PDB entry 6SUE | electron microscopy, 3.40 A resolution | chains D and F of the 6 polymer chains in the assembly

# Chain D
Name: TcdA1
Organism: Photorhabdus luminescens
UniProt: Q9RN43 (Q9RN43_PHOLU); residue numbers follow UniProt; this construct covers 1-2516
Sequence (2516 residues; each row starts with the number of its first residue):
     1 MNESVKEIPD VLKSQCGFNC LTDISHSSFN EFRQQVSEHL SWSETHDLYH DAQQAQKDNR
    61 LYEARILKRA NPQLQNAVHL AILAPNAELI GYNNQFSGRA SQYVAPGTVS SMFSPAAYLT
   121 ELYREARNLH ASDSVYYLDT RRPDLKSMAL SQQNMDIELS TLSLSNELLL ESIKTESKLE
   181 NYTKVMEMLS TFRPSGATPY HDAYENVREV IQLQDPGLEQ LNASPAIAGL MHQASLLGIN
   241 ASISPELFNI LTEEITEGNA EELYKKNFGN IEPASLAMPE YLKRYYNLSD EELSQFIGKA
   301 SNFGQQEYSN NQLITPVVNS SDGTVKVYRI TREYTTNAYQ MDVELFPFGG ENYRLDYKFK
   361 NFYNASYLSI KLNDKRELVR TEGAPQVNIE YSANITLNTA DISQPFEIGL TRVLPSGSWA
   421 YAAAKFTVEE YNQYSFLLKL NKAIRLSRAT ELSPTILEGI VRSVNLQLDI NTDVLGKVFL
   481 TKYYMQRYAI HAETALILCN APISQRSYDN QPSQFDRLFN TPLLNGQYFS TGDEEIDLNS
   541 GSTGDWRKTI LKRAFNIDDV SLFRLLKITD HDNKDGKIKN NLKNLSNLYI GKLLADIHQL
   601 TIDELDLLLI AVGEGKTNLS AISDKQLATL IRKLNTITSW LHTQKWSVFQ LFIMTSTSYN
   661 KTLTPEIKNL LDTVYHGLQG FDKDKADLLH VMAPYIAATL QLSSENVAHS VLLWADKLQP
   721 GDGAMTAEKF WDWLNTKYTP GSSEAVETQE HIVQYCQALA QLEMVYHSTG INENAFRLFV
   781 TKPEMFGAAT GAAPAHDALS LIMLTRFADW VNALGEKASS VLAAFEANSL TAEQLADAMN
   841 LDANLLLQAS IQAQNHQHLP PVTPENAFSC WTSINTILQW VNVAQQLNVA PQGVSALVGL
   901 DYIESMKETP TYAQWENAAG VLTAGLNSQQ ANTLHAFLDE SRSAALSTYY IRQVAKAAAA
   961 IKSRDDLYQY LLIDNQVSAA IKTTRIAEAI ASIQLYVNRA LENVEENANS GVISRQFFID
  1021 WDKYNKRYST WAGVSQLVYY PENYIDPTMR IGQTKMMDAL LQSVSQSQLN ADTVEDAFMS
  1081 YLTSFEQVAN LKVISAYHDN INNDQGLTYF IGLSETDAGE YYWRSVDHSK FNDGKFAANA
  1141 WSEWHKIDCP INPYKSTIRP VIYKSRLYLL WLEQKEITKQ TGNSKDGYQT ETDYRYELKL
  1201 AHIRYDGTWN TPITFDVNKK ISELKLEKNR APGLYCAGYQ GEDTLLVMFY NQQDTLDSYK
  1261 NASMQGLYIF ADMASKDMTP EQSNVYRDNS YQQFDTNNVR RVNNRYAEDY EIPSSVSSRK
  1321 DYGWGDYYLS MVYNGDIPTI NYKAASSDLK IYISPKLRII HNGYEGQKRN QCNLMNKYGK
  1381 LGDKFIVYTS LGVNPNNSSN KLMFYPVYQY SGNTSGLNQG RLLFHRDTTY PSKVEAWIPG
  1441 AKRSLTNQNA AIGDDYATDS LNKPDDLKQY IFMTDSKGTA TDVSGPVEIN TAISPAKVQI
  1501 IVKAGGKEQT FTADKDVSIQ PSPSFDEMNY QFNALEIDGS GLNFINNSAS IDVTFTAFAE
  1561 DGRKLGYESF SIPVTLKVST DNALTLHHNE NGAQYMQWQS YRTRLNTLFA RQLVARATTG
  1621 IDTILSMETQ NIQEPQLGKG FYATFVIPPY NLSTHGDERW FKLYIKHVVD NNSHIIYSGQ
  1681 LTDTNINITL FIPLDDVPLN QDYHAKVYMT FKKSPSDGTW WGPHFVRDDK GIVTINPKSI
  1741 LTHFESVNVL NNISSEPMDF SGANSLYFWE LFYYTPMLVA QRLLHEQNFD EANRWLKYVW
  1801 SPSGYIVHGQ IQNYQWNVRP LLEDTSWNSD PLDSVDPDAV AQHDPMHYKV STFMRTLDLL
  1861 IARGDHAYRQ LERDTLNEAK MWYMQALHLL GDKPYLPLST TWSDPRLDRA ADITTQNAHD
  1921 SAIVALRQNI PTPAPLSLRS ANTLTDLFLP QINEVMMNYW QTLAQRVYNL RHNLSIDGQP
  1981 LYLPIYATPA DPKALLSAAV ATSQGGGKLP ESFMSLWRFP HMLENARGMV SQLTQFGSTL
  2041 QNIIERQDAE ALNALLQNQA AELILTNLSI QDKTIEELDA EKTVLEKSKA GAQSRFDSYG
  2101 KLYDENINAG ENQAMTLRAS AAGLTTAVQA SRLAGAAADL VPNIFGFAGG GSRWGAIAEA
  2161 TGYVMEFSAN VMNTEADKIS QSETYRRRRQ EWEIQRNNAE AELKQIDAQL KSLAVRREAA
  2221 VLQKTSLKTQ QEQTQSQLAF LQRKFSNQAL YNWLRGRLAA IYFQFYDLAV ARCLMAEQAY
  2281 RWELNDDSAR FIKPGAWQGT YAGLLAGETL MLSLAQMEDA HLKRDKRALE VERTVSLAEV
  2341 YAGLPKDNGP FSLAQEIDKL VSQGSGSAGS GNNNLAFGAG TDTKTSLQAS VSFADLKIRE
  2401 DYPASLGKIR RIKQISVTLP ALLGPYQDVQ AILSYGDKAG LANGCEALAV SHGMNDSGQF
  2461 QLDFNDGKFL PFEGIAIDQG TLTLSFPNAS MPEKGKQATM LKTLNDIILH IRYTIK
Not modelled in the structure: 1-88, 1382-1491, 1917-1942
Construct notes: conflict Glu904 (Gln in Q9RN43)

# Chain F
Name: TcdB2, TccC3
Organism: Photorhabdus luminescens
UniProt: chimeric construct of Q8GF99, Q8GF97: residues 1-1474 from Q8GF99 (Q8GF99_PHOLU) positions 1-1474 (same numbers); residues 1480-2440 from Q8GF97 positions 1-960 (offset varies)
Sequence (2439 residues; row label = number of the first residue in the row; note: 1 number in that range is skipped by the numbering (no residue carries it; nothing is unmodelled there)):
     1 MQNSQDFSIT ELSLPKGGGA ITGMGEALTP TGPDGMAALS LPLPISAGRG YAPAFTLNYN
    61 SGAGNSPFGL GWDCNVMTIR RRTHFGVPHY DETDTFLGPE GEVLVVADQP RDESTLQGIN
   121 LGATFTVTGY RSRLESHFSR LEYWQPKTTG KTDFWLIYSP DGQVHLLGKS PQARISNPSQ
   181 TTQTAQWLLE ASVSSRGEQI YYQYRAEDDT GCEADEITHH LQATAQRYLH IVYYGNRTAS
   241 ETLPGLDGSA PSQADWLFYL VFDYGERSNN LKTPPAFSTT GSWLCRQDRF SRYEYGFEIR
   301 TRRLCRQVLM YHHLQALDSK ITEHNGPTLV SRLILNYDES AIASTLVFVR RVGHEQDGNV
   361 VTLPPLELAY QDFSPRHHAH WQPMDVLANF NAIQRWQLVD LKGEGLPGLL YQDKGAWWYR
   421 SAQRLGEIGS DAVTWEKMQP LSVIPSLQSN ASLVDINGDG QLDWVITGPG LRGYHSQRPD
   481 GSWTRFTPLN ALPVEYTHPR AQLADLMGAG LSDLVLIGPK SVRLYANTRD GFAKGKDVVQ
   541 SGEITLPVPG ADPRKLVAFS DVLGSGQAHL VEVSATKVTC WPNLGRGRFG QPITLPGFSQ
   601 PATEFNPAQV YLADLDGSGP TDLIYVHTNR LDIFLNKSGN GFAEPVTLRF PEGLRFDHTC
   661 QLQMADVQGL GVASLILSVP HMSPHHWRCD LTNMKPWLLN EMNNNMGVHH TLRYRSSSQF
   721 WLDEKAAALT TGQTPVCYLP FPIHTLWQTE TEDEISGNKL VTTLRYARGA WDGREREFRG
   781 FGYVEQTDSH QLAQGNAPER TPPALTKNWY ATGLPVIDNA LSTEYWRDDQ AFAGFSPRFT
   841 TWQDNKDVPL TPEDDNSRYW FNRALKGQLL RSELYGLDDS TNKHVPYTVT EFRSQVRRLQ
   901 HTDSRYPVLW SSVVESRNYH YERIASDPQC SQNITLSSDR FGQPLKQLSV QYPRRQQPAI
   961 NLYPDTLPDK LLANSYDDQQ RQLRLTYQQS SWHHLTNNTV RVLGLPDSTR SDIFTYGAEN
  1021 VPAGGLNLEL LSDKNSLIAD DKPREYLGQQ KTAYTDGQNT TPLQTPTRQA LIAFTETTVF
  1081 NQSTLSAFNG SIPSDKLSTT LEQAGYQQTN YLFPRTGEDK VWVAHHGYTD YGTAAQFWRP
  1141 QKQSNTQLTG KITLIWDANY CVVVQTRDAA GLTTSAKYDW RFLTPVQLTD INDNQHLITL
  1201 DALGRPITLR FWGTENGKMT GYSSPEKASF SPPSDVNAAI ELKKPLPVAQ CQVYAPESWM
  1261 PVLSQKTFNR LAEQDWQKLY NARIITEDGR ICTLAYRRWV QSQKAIPQLI SLLNNGPRLP
  1321 PHSLTLTTDR YDHDPEQQIR QQVVFSDGFG RLLQAAARHE AGMARQRNED GSLIINVQHT
  1381 ENRWAVTGRT EYDNKGQPIR TYQPYFLNDW RYVSNDSARQ EKEAYADTHV YDPIGREIKV
  1441 ITAKGWFRRT LFTPWFTVNE DENDTAAEVK KVKMPGSRPM KNIDPKLYQK TPTVSVYDNR
  1501 GLIIRNIDFH RTTANGDPDT RITRHQYDIH GHLNQSIDPR LYEAKQTNNT IKPNFLWQYD
  1561 LTGNPLCTES IDAGRTVTLN DIEGRPLLTV TATGVIQTRQ YETSSLPGRL LSVAEQTPEE
  1621 KTSRITERLI WAGNTEAEKD HNLAGQCVRH YDTAGVTRLE SLSLTGTVLS QSSQLLIDTQ
  1681 EANWTGDNET VWQNMLADDI YTTLSTFDAT GALLTQTDAK GNIQRLAYDV AGQLNGSWLT
  1741 LKGQTEQVII KSLTYSAAGQ KLREEHGNDV ITEYSYEPET QRLIGIKTRR PSDTKVLQDL
  1801 RYEYDPVGNV ISIRNDAEAT RFWHNQKVMP ENTYTYDSLY QLISATGREM ANIGQQSHQF
  1861 PSPALPSDNN TYTNYTRTYT YDRGGNLTKI QHSSPATQNN YTTNITVSNR SNRAVLSTLT
  1921 EDPAQVDALF DAGGHQNTLI SGQNLNWNTR GELQQVTLVK RDKGANDDRE WYRYSGDGRR
  1981 MLKINEQQAS NNAQTQRVTY LPNLELRLTQ NSTATTEDLQ VITVGEAGRA QVRVLHWESG
  2041 KPEDIDNNQL RYSYDNLIGS SQLELDSEGQ IISEEEYYPY GGTALWAARN QTEASYKTIR
  2101 YSGKERDATG LYYYGYRYYQ PWIGRWLSSA PAGTIDGLNL YRMVRNNPVT LLDPDGLMPT
  2161 IA
  2164 ERIAALKKNK VTDSAPSPAN ATNVAINIRP PVAPKPSLPK ASTSSQPTTH PIGAANIKPT
  2224 TSGSSIVAPL SPVGNKSTSE ISLPESAQSS SSSTTSTNLQ KKSFTLYRAD NRSFEEMQSK
  2284 FPEGFKAWTP LDTKMARQFA SIFIGQKDTS NLPKETVKNI STWGAKPKLK DLSNYIKYTK
  2344 DKSTVWVSTA INTEAGGQSS GAPLHKIDMD LYEFAIDGQK LNPLPEGRTK NMVPSLLLDT
  2404 PQIETSSIIA LNHGPVNDAE ISFLTTIPLK NVKPHKR
Not modelled in the structure: 1472-1479, 2164-2419, 2434-2440
Construct notes: conflict Glu543 (Asp in Q8GF99); linker (1475-1479); engineered mutation Ala2130 (Asp651 in Q8GF97)
Reported in the primary citation:
  - mutagenesis - P680A: unchanged catalytic activity

# Chain D / chain F interface
Pairs across the interface (33; chain D residue first):
  Thr2334(D) with Met682(F)
  Ser2336(D) with Met682(F)
  Glu2339(D) with Met682(F)
  Ala2354(D) with Arg655(F)
  Leu2419(D) with His658(F)
  Pro2420(D) with Asp657(F); His658(F); His681(F)
  Ala2421(D) with Asp657(F); His658(F), hydrogen bond (backbone-side chain)
  Leu2422(D) with Gln609(F); His627(F); Thr628(F); Phe656(F); Asp657(F); His658(F)
  Leu2423(D) with Asn606(F), hydrogen bond (backbone-side chain)
  Gly2424(D) with Asn606(F)
  Pro2425(D) with Pro553(F); Arg554(F); Phe605(F); Asn606(F)
  Tyr2426(D) with Asp552(F); Pro553(F); Arg554(F)
  Met2454(D) with His658(F)
  Lys2502(D) with Arg655(F), hydrogen bond (backbone-side chain)
  Thr2503(D) with Arg655(F)
  Leu2504(D) with Arg655(F), hydrogen bond (backbone-side chain)
  Asn2505(D) with Thr628(F); Arg655(F), hydrogen bond; Phe656(F), hydrogen bond (side chain-backbone); Asp657(F), hydrogen bond
Other interface residues (no listed pair), chain D (19 interface residues in all): Val2335, Gly2453
Other interface residues (no listed pair), chain F (17 interface residues in all): Thr603, Val626, Thr659

# Summary
Chain D and chain F form an interface of 19 and 17 residues respectively; the contacts include 7 hydrogen
bonds. Polar pairs include Ala2421(D)-His658(F), Leu2423(D)-Asn606(F) and Lys2502(D)-Arg655(F). The paper
reports that P680A of chain F leaves catalytic activity unchanged.
Chain D is TcdA1 and chain F is TcdB2, TccC3, both from Photorhabdus luminescens; the structure, Structure of
Photorhabdus luminescens Tc holotoxin pore, Mutation TccC3-D651A, was determined by electron microscopy,
deposited together with 6SUF.
